1FN4 - chains C and D of the 4 polymer chains in the assembly; structure by X-ray diffraction, 2.80 A resolution.

[Chain C]
Name: Monoclonal antibody against acetylcholine receptor
Source organism: Rattus norvegicus
Notes: antibody fragment or engineered binder
Sequence (211 residues; each row starts with the number of its first residue; note: 1 number in that range is skipped by the numbering (no residue carries it; nothing is unmodelled there)):
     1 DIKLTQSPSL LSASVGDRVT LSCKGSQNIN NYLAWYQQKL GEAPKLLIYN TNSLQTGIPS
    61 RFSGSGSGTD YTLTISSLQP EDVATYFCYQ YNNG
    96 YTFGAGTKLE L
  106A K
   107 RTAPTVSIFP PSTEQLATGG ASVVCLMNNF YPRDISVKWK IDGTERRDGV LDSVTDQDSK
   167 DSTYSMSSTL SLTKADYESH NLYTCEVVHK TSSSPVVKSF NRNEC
Disulfide bonds: Cys23-Cys88, Cys131-Cys191

[Chain D]
Name: Monoclonal antibody against acetylcholine receptor
Source organism: Rattus norvegicus
Notes: antibody fragment or engineered binder
Sequence (218 residues; each row starts with the number of its first residue; a row labelled like 82A-82C holds insertion residues (82A, then the next letters in order)):
     1 QVQLLESGPG LVRPSETLSL TCTVSGFSLT SFSVSWVRHP SGKGPEWMGR MWYDGYTAYN
    61 SALKSRLSIS RDTSKNQVFL KM
82A-82C NSL
    83 QTDDTGTYYC TRDLYGGY
100A-100G PLGFWYF
   101 DFWGPGTMVT VSSVFPLAPG SAAQTNSMVT LGCLVKGYFP EPVTVTWNSG ALSSGVHTFP
   161 AVLQSGLYTL TSSVTVPSST WSSQAVTCNV AHPASSTKVD KKIVPRDC
Disulfide bonds: Cys22-Cys92, Cys133-Cys188

[Chain C / chain D interface]
Inter-chain disulfides: Cys211(C)-Cys208(D)
Contacting residue pairs (67; chain C residue first):
  Tyr32(C) with Tyr97(D)
  Tyr36(C) with Gly99(D); Tyr100(D), hydrogen bond (side chain-backbone)
  Gln38(C) with Tyr91(D)
  Gly41(C) with Tyr100F(D)
  Glu42(C) with Tyr100F(D)
  Ala43(C) with Phe100D(D)
  Pro44(C) with Phe100D(D)
  Leu46(C) with Tyr100(D); Pro100A(D)
  Asn50(C) with Tyr97(D)
  Phe87(C) with His39(D); Pro45(D)
  Tyr89(C) with Arg50(D); Gly98(D), hydrogen bond (side chain-backbone); Gly99(D); Tyr100(D)
  Tyr91(C) with Gly98(D)
  Tyr96(C) with Trp47(D), hydrophobic; Arg50(D)
  Phe98(C) with Val37(D), hydrophobic; Pro45(D), hydrophobic; Tyr100(D)
  Gly99(C) with Pro45(D)
  Ser113(C) with Thr130(D)
  Phe115(C) with Leu117(D), hydrophobic; Ala118(D); Thr130(D)
  Pro116(C) with Ala118(D); Arg206(D)
  Ser118(C) with Phe115(D); Pro116(D)
  Glu120(C) with Pro116(D); Lys201(D), salt bridge
  Gln121(C) with Phe115(D); Lys136(D)
  Ser128(C) with Lys136(D), hydrogen bond
  Val130(C) with Leu117(D), hydrophobic
  Leu132(C) with Phe159(D), hydrophobic; Ser173(D)
  Asn134(C) with Thr130(D); His157(D); Phe159(D); Ser173(D)
  Asn135(C) with His157(D), hydrogen bond
  Leu157(C) with Val162(D), hydrophobic; Leu163(D)
  Ser159(C) with Phe159(D); Pro160(D), hydrogen bond (side chain-backbone)
  Thr161(C) with Phe159(D); Pro160(D)
  Ser171(C) with His157(D), hydrogen bond; Phe159(D)
  Met172(C) with Phe159(D)
  Ser173(C) with Phe159(D); Thr171(D)
  Arg208(C) with Arg206(D)
  Asn209(C) with Cys208(D), hydrogen bond (backbone-side chain)
  Glu210(C) with Gly120(D); Arg206(D), hydrogen bond (backbone-side chain); Cys208(D), hydrogen bond (backbone-side chain)
  Cys211(C) with Pro119(D); Gly120(D), hydrogen bond (backbone-backbone); Ser121(D), hydrogen bond (backbone-side chain); Arg206(D); Asp207(D), hydrogen bond (side chain-backbone); Cys208(D), disulfide
Also at the interface, not in a pair above, chain C (43 interface residues in all): Asp1, Gln55, Gly94, Thr124, Asp158, Val160, Thr175
Also at the interface, not in a pair above, chain D (41 interface residues in all): Glu46, Asn60, Gly100C, Trp100E, Leu131, Leu134, Gln164, Thr175

[In short]
Chain C and chain D form an interface of 43 and 41 residues respectively; the contacts include 1 disulfide
bond, 12 hydrogen bonds and 1 salt bridge. Among the polar pairs are Glu120(C)-Lys201(D), Tyr36(C)-Tyr100(D)
and Tyr89(C)-Gly98(D).
Here chain C is Monoclonal antibody against acetylcholine receptor and chain D is Monoclonal antibody against
acetylcholine receptor, both from Rattus norvegicus. Entry 1FN4 (Crystal structure of FAB198, an efficient
protector of acetylcholine receptor against myasthenogenic antibodies) was determined by X-ray diffraction.
